PDB entry 1I0A | X-ray diffraction, 2.50 A resolution | chains A and C of the 4 polymer chains in the assembly

== Chain A (and C) ==
Protein: Delta crystallin I
Organism: Meleagris gallopavo
Notes: EC 4.3.2.1; chain C of this document is another copy of the same molecule, construct and numbering; everything in this record applies to it too
UniProt: Q7SIE0 (Q7SIE0_MELGA); residue numbers follow UniProt; this construct covers 1-466
Amino-acid sequence (466 residues; row label = number of the first residue in the row):
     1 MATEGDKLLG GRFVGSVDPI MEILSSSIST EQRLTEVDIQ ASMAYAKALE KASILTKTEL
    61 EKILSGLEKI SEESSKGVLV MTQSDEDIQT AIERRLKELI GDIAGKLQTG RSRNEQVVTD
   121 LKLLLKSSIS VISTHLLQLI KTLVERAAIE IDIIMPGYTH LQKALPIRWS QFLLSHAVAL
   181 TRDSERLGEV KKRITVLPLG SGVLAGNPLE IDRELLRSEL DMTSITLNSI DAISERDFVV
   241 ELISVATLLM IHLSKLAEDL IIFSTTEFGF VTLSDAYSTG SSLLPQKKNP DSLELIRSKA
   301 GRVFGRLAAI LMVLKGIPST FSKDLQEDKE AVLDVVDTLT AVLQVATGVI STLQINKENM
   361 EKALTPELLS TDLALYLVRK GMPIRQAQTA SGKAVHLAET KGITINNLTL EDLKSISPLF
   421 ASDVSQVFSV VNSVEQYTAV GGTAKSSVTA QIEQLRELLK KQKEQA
Not modelled in the structure: 1-10, 464-466 (chain C: 1-17, 463-466)

== Interface between chain A and chain C ==
Contacting residue pairs - 139 pairs, chain A then chain C:
  Asp102(A) - Arg385(C)  hydrogen bond (backbone-side chain)
  Gly105(A) - Ile384(C)
  Gly105(A) - Arg385(C)
  Thr109(A) - Ile384(C)
  Tyr158(A) - Leu204(C)
  Tyr158(A) - Thr320(C)  hydrogen bond (backbone-side chain)
  Thr159(A) - Thr320(C)
  Thr159(A) - Phe321(C)
  His160(A) - Phe321(C)  hydrogen bond (backbone-backbone)
  His160(A) - Ser322(C)
  His160(A) - Lys323(C)
  Ile167(A) - Ile230(C)  hydrophobic
  Gln171(A) - Asn228(C)  hydrogen bond (backbone-side chain)
  Gln171(A) - Ser229(C)  hydrogen bond
  Gln171(A) - Ile230(C)
  Phe172(A) - Ile230(C)
  Leu174(A) - Asn228(C)
  Ser175(A) - Asn228(C)
  Ser175(A) - Ile230(C)
  Ser175(A) - Asp231(C)
  His176(A) - Ser319(C)  hydrogen bond
  Val178(A) - Asp231(C)
  Ala179(A) - Asp231(C)
  Arg182(A) - Asp231(C)  salt bridge
  Arg182(A) - Glu235(C)  salt bridge
  Arg182(A) - Asp237(C)  salt bridge
  Glu185(A) - Arg193(C)  salt bridge
  Arg186(A) - Arg193(C)
  Arg186(A) - Asp237(C)  salt bridge
  Arg186(A) - Glu241(C)  salt bridge
  Glu189(A) - Glu189(C)
  Glu189(A) - Arg193(C)  salt bridge
  Arg193(A) - Glu185(C)  salt bridge
  Arg193(A) - Arg186(C)
  Arg193(A) - Glu189(C)  salt bridge
  Leu204(A) - Gly157(C)
  Leu204(A) - Tyr158(C)
  Ala205(A) - Tyr437(C)
  Ala205(A) - Gly442(C)
  Ala205(A) - Thr443(C)  hydrogen bond (backbone-backbone)
  Gly206(A) - Tyr437(C)
  Asn207(A) - Tyr437(C)
  Pro208(A) - Leu375(C)  hydrophobic
  Pro208(A) - Arg379(C)  hydrogen bond (backbone-side chain)
  Pro208(A) - Gln436(C)
  Pro208(A) - Tyr437(C)  hydrophobic
  Glu210(A) - Thr438(C)
  Ile211(A) - Ala439(C)
  Arg213(A) - Val440(C)  hydrogen bond (side chain-backbone)
  Ile225(A) - Val440(C)  hydrophobic
  Leu227(A) - Gly441(C)
  Leu227(A) - Gln451(C)
  Leu227(A) - Gln454(C)
  Asn228(A) - Gln171(C)  hydrogen bond
  Asn228(A) - Leu174(C)
  Asn228(A) - Ser175(C)
  Asn228(A) - Gly441(C)
  Asn228(A) - Gln451(C)  hydrogen bond
  Ser229(A) - Gln171(C)  hydrogen bond
  Ser229(A) - Gly441(C)  hydrogen bond (backbone-backbone)
  Ile230(A) - Ile167(C)  hydrophobic
  Ile230(A) - Gln171(C)
  Ile230(A) - Phe172(C)  hydrophobic
  Ile230(A) - Ser175(C)
  Asp231(A) - Ser175(C)
  Asp231(A) - Val178(C)
  Asp231(A) - Ala179(C)
  Asp231(A) - Arg182(C)  salt bridge
  Glu235(A) - Arg182(C)  salt bridge
  Asp237(A) - Arg182(C)  salt bridge
  Asp237(A) - Arg186(C)  salt bridge
  Asp237(A) - Leu248(C)
  Asp237(A) - His252(C)  salt bridge
  Val240(A) - Leu248(C)  hydrophobic
  Glu241(A) - Arg186(C)  salt bridge
  Ser244(A) - Ser244(C)  hydrogen bond
  Leu248(A) - Asp237(C)
  Leu248(A) - Val240(C)  hydrophobic
  Ile251(A) - Leu311(C)
  Ile251(A) - Leu314(C)  hydrophobic
  Ile251(A) - Lys315(C)
  His252(A) - Asp237(C)  salt bridge
  Ser254(A) - Lys315(C)
  Ser254(A) - Gly316(C)  hydrogen bond (side chain-backbone)
  Lys255(A) - Leu314(C)
  Lys255(A) - Ile317(C)  hydrogen bond (side chain-backbone)
  Lys255(A) - Pro318(C)  hydrogen bond (side chain-backbone)
  Lys255(A) - Ser319(C)
  Glu258(A) - Gly316(C)
  Glu258(A) - Pro318(C)
  Asp259(A) - Pro318(C)
  Asp259(A) - Ser319(C)  hydrogen bond
  Arg297(A) - Lys315(C)
  Phe304(A) - Ala308(C)  hydrophobic
  Phe304(A) - Leu311(C)  hydrophobic
  Ala308(A) - Phe304(C)  hydrophobic
  Leu311(A) - Ile251(C)
  Leu311(A) - Phe304(C)  hydrophobic
  Leu314(A) - Ile251(C)  hydrophobic
  Leu314(A) - Lys255(C)
  Lys315(A) - Ile251(C)
  Lys315(A) - Ser254(C)
  Lys315(A) - Arg297(C)
  Gly316(A) - Ser254(C)  hydrogen bond (backbone-side chain)
  Gly316(A) - Glu258(C)
  Ile317(A) - Lys255(C)  hydrogen bond (backbone-side chain)
  Pro318(A) - Lys255(C)  hydrogen bond (backbone-side chain)
  Pro318(A) - Glu258(C)
  Pro318(A) - Asp259(C)
  Ser319(A) - His176(C)  hydrogen bond
  Ser319(A) - Asp259(C)  hydrogen bond
  Thr320(A) - Tyr158(C)  hydrogen bond (side chain-backbone)
  Thr320(A) - Thr159(C)
  Phe321(A) - Thr159(C)
  Phe321(A) - His160(C)  hydrogen bond (backbone-backbone)
  Ser322(A) - His160(C)
  Leu375(A) - Pro208(C)  hydrophobic
  Val378(A) - Ile54(C)  hydrophobic
  Val378(A) - Thr109(C)
  Arg379(A) - Pro208(C)  hydrogen bond (side chain-backbone)
  Pro383(A) - Lys106(C)
  Ile384(A) - Gly105(C)
  Ile384(A) - Thr109(C)
  Gln436(A) - Pro208(C)
  Tyr437(A) - Ala205(C)
  Tyr437(A) - Gly206(C)
  Tyr437(A) - Asn207(C)
  Tyr437(A) - Pro208(C)  hydrophobic
  Thr438(A) - Glu210(C)
  Ala439(A) - Ile211(C)
  Val440(A) - Arg213(C)  hydrogen bond (backbone-side chain)
  Val440(A) - Ile225(C)  hydrophobic
  Gly441(A) - Leu227(C)
  Gly441(A) - Asn228(C)
  Gly441(A) - Ser229(C)  hydrogen bond (backbone-side chain)
  Gly442(A) - Ala205(C)
  Thr443(A) - Ala205(C)  hydrogen bond (backbone-backbone)
  Gln451(A) - Leu227(C)
  Gln451(A) - Asn228(C)  hydrogen bond
Other interface residues (no listed pair), chain A (89 interface residues in all): Ile54, Lys106, Gln108, Asn114, Gly157, Leu161, Leu165, Val203, Leu209, Thr226, Thr247, Ile262, Ala300, Leu307, Lys323, Gln454, Leu455
Other interface residues (no listed pair), chain C (86 interface residues in all): Gln108, Leu161, Leu165, Val203, Leu209, Thr226, Thr247, Ile262, Ala300, Leu307, Val378

== Summary ==
89 residues of chain A and 86 residues of chain C are in contact, with 30 hydrogen bonds and 16 salt bridges.
Polar contacts include Arg182(A)-Asp231(C), Arg182(A)-Glu235(C) and Arg182(A)-Asp237(C).
Chain A and chain C are both Delta crystallin I (Meleagris gallopavo); the structure, Crystal structure of
wild type turkey delta 1 crystallin (eye lens protein), was determined by X-ray diffraction, deposited
together with 1HY0 and 1HY1.
